Entry 5NER (electron microscopy, 11.50 A resolution (very low resolution: no residue pairs are listed; an interface is given only as per-side residue counts)); this record covers chains 1 and A of the 6 polymer chains in the assembly.

[Chain 1]
Molecule: O PanAsia VP1
From: Foot-and-mouth disease virus
UniProtKB: A0A1P8NWT0 (A0A1P8NWT0_9PICO); residues 1-210 here = UniProt positions 1-210
Chain sequence (210 residues; each row starts with the number of its first residue):
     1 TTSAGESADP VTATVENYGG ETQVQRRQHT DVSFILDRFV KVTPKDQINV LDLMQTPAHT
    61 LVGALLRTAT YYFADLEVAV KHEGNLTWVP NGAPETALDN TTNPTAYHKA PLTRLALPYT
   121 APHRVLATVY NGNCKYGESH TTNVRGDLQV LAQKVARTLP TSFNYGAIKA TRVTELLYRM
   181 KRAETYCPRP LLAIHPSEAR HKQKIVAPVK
Sequence notes: conflict Val-155 (Ala in A0A1P8NWT0)

[Chain A]
Molecule: Integrin alpha-V
From: Homo sapiens
UniProtKB: P06756 (ITAV_HUMAN); residues 1-594 here correspond to UniProt positions 31-624 (UniProt number = residue number + 30)
Chain sequence (594 residues; numbered 1 to 594; the number before each row is that of its first residue):
     1 FNLDVDSPAE YSGPEGSYFG FAVDFFVPSA SSRMFLLVGA PKANTTQPGI VEGGQVLKCD
    61 WSSTRRCQPI EFDATGNRDY AKDDPLEFKS HQWFGASVRS KQDKILACAP LYHWRTEMKQ
   121 EREPVGTCFL QDGTKTVEYA PCRSQDIDAD GQGFCQGGFS IDFTKADRVL LGGPGSFYWQ
   181 GQLISDQVAE IVSKYDPNVY SIKYNNQLAT RTAQAIFDDS YLGYSVAVGD FNGDGIDDFV
   241 SGVPRAARTL GMVYIYDGKN MSSLYNFTGE QMAAYFGFSV AATDINGDDY ADVFIGAPLF
   301 MDRGSDGKLQ EVGQVSVSLQ RASGDFQTTK LNGFEVFARF GSAIAPLGDL DQDGFNDIAI
   361 AAPYGGEDKK GIVYIFNGRS TGLNAVPSQI LEGQWAARSC PPSFGYSMKG ATDIDKNGYP
   421 DLIVGAFGVD RAILYRARPV ITVNAGLEVY PSILNQDNKT CSLPGTALKV SCFNVRFCLK
   481 ADGKGVLPRK LNFQVELLLD KLKQKGAIRR ALFLYSRSPS HSKNMTISRG GLMQCEELIA
   541 YLRDESEFRD KLTPITIFME YRLDYRTAAD TTGLQPILNQ FTPANISRQA HILL
Unresolved in the structure: 30-31, 264, 504-505
Disulfides: Cys-59/Cys-67, Cys-108/Cys-128, Cys-142/Cys-155, Cys-461/Cys-472, Cys-478/Cys-535
Covalent attachments: glycan linked to Asn-458
Sequence notes: conflict Cys-400 (Met430 in P06756)
Metal / ion sites: Ca2+ site 1: Asp-230, Asn-232, Asp-234, Ile-236, Asp-238; Ca2+ site 2: Asp-284, Asn-286, Asp-288, Tyr-290, Asp-292; Ca2+ site 3: Asp-349, Asp-351, Asp-353, Phe-355, Asp-357; Ca2+ site 4: Asp-415, Asn-417, Tyr-419, Asp-421
Small-molecule neighbours:
  - oligosaccharide (alpha-D-mannopyranose, N-acetylglucosamine units): Ala-213, Gln-214, Phe-217, Met-252, Tyr-254, Ser-263, Asn-266
  - N-acetylglucosamine (NAG; 2-acetamido-2-deoxy-beta-D-glucopyranose): Gln-494, Ser-522, Lys-523, Asn-524

[Interface between chain 1 and chain A]
At this resolution (12 A) residue pairs are not listed: 6 residues of chain 1 and 11 of chain A lie at the interface.

[Overview]
6 residues of chain 1 and 11 residues of chain A are in contact. Ligands of chain A: an N-glycan and
N-acetylglucosamine. Asp-230(A), Asn-232(A), Asp-234(A), Ile-236(A) and Asp-238(A) coordinate Ca2+ site 1.
Asp-284(A), Asn-286(A), Asp-288(A), Tyr-290(A) and Asp-292(A) form the Ca2+ site 2.
Here chain 1 is O PanAsia VP1 (Foot-and-mouth disease virus) and chain A is Integrin alpha-V (Homo sapiens).
Entry 5NER (Localised reconstruction of alpha v beta 6 bound to Foot and Mouth Disease Virus O PanAsia ...)
was determined by electron microscopy, deposited together with 5NE4, 5NED, 5NEJ, 5NEM and 5NET.
